1Y8Z - chains C and A of the 4 polymer chains in the assembly; structure by X-ray diffraction, 1.90 A resolution.

[Chain C]
Molecule: 13-nt DNA strand
Sequence (13 nucleotides; numbered 1 to 13; the number before each row is that of its first residue):
     1 GATACTXAGATAG
Modified / non-standard residues: 5HU (5-hydroxymethyluridine-2'-deoxy-5'-monophosphate) at position 7

[Chain A]
Name: DNA alpha-glucosyltransferase
From: Enterobacteria phage T4
Notes: EC 2.4.1.26
UniProtKB: P04519 (GSTA_BPT4); residues 1001-1400 here correspond to UniProt positions 1-400 (UniProt number = residue number - 1000)
Sequence (402 residues; numbered 999 to 1400; the number before each row is that of its first residue):
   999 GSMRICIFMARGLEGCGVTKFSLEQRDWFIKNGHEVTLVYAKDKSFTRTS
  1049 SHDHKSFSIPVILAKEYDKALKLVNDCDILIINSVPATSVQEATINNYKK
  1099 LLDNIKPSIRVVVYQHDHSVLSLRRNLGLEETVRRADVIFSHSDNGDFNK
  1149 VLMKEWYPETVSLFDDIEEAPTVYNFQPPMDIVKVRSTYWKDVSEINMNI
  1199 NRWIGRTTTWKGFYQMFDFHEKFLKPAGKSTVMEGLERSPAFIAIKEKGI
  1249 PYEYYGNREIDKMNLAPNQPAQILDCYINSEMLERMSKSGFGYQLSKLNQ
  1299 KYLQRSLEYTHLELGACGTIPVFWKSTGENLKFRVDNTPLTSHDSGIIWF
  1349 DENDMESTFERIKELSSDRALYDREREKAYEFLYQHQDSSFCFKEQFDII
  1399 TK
Unresolved in the structure: 1157-1167
Modified / non-standard residues: Cys1014 (s,s-(2-hydroxyethyl)thiocysteine; CME); Cys1274 (s,s-(2-hydroxyethyl)thiocysteine; CME)
Differences from the reference sequence: cloning artifact (999-1000); modified residue (1014, 1274)
Small-molecule neighbours:
  - cobalt hexammine(III) (NCO), molecule 1: Thr1086, Ser1087, Val1088, Gln1089, Glu1090, Leu1125
  - cobalt hexammine(III) (NCO), molecule 2: Arg1132, Arg1133, Ala1134, Asp1135, Pro1169
  - UDP (uridine-5'-diphosphate): Gly1013, Cys1014, Gly1015, Lys1018, Arg1046, Ser1049, His1050, Arg1204, Trp1208, Lys1209, Gly1233, Cys1274, Tyr1275, Ile1276, Asn1277, Met1280, Glu1306, Tyr1307, Thr1308, Glu1311

[How chain C and chain A interact]
Contacting residue pairs (28; chain C residue first):
  DG1(C) - Lys1246(A)  base contact
  DT3(C) - Thr1207(A)  phosphate contact
  DT3(C) - Tyr1212(A)  stacking on the base
  DT3(C) - Gln1213(A)  hydrogen bond to the base
  DT3(C) - Lys1246(A)  base contact
  DC5(C) - Ser1117(A)  phosphate contact
  DC5(C) - Leu1119(A)  sugar contact
  DC5(C) - Thr1206(A)  sugar contact
  DC5(C) - Thr1207(A)  hydrogen bond to the phosphate
  DC5(C) - Trp1208(A)  phosphate contact
  DT6(C) - Ser1117(A)  phosphate contact
  DT6(C) - Leu1119(A)  sugar contact
  DT6(C) - Ser1120(A)  hydrogen bond to the phosphate
  DT6(C) - Arg1123(A)  hydrogen bond to the phosphate
  DT6(C) - Thr1206(A)  hydrogen bond to the phosphate
  DT6(C) - Thr1207(A)  base contact
  DT6(C) - Trp1208(A)  hydrogen bond to the phosphate
  DT6(C) - Ala1239(A)  base contact
  5HU_7(C) - Cys1014(A)  base contact
  5HU_7(C) - Arg1046(A)  base contact
  5HU_7(C) - Arg1123(A)  salt bridge to the phosphate
  5HU_7(C) - Arg1204(A)  base contact
  5HU_7(C) - Glu1235(A)  base contact
  5HU_7(C) - Ser1237(A)  base contact
  5HU_7(C) - Pro1238(A)  sugar contact
  DA8(C) - Lys1042(A)  salt bridge to the phosphate
  DA8(C) - Arg1236(A)  base contact
  DA8(C) - Pro1238(A)  base contact
Also at the interface, not in a pair above, chain C (8 interface residues in all): DA2, DA4
Also at the interface, not in a pair above, chain A (22 interface residues in all): Thr1205, Lys1295, Glu1350

[Summary]
The interface between chain C and chain A involves 8 residues on one side and 22 on the other; the contacts
include 6 hydrogen bonds, 2 salt bridges and 1 aromatic stacking contact. Polar pairs include
DT3(C)-Gln1213(A), DC5(C)-Thr1207(A) and DT6(C)-Ser1120(A).
Here chain C is a 13-nt DNA strand and chain A is DNA alpha-glucosyltransferase (Enterobacteria phage T4).
Entry 1Y8Z (alpha-glucosyltransferase in complex with UDP and a 13-mer DNA containing a HMU base at 1.9 A ...)
was determined by X-ray diffraction (same publication as 1XV5, 1Y6F, 1Y6G and 1YA6).
